Entry 2JJ2 (X-ray diffraction, 2.40 A resolution); this record covers chains C and D of the 7 polymer chains in the assembly.

Chain C:
Name: ATP synthase subunit alpha heart isoform
Organism: Bos taurus
Notes: EC 3.6.1.34
Reference sequence: P19483 (ATPA_BOVIN); residues 2-510 here correspond to UniProt positions 45-553 (UniProt number = residue number + 43)
Sequence (510 residues; row label = number of the first residue in the row):
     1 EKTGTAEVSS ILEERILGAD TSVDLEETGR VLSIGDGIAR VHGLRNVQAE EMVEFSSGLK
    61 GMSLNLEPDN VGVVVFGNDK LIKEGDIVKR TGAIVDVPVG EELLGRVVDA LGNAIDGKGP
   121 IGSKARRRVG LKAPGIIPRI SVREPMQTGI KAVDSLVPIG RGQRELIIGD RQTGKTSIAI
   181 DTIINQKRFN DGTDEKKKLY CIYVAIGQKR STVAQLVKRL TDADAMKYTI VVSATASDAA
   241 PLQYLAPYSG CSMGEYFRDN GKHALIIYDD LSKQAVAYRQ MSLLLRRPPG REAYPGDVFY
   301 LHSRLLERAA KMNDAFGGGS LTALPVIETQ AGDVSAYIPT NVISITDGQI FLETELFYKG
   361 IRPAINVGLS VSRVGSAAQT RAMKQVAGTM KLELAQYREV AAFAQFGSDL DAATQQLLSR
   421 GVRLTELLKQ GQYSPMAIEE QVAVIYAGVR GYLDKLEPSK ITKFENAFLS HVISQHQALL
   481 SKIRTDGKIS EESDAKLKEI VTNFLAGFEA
Not modelled in the structure: 1-15
Ion coordination: Mg2+: Thr176 (together with AMP-PNP)
Residues lining bound ligands:
  - ADP (adenosine-5'-diphosphate): Val371, Ser372, Arg373
  - AMP-PNP (ANP; phosphoaminophosphonic acid-adenylate ester): Asp170, Arg171, Gln172, Thr173, Gly174, Lys175, Thr176, Ser177, Glu328, Phe357, Arg362, Pro363, Gln430, Gly431, Gln432
Swiss-Prot annotation at these positions:
  - binding site (ATP): Gln172, Gly174, Lys175, Thr176, Ser177, Gln430, Gln432
  - binding site (Mg(2+)): Thr176, Asp269
  - site: Ser370 (Required for activity)
  - modified residue: Ser10 (Phosphoserine), Ser22 (Phosphoserine), Ser33 (Phosphoserine), Ser63 (Phosphoserine), Lys80 (N6-acetyllysine), Lys83 (N6-acetyllysine), Lys89 (N6-acetyllysine), Thr91 (Phosphothreonine), Lys118 (N6-acetyllysine), Ser123 (Phosphoserine), Lys124 (N6-acetyllysine), Ser141 (Phosphoserine), Arg161 (Omega-N-methylarginine), Lys187 (N6-acetyllysine), Lys196 (N6-acetyllysine), Lys197 (N6-acetyllysine), Lys218 (N6-acetyllysine), Lys262 (N6-acetyllysine), Lys384 (N6-acetyllysine), Lys391 (N6-acetyllysine) and 5 more in UniProt
  - glycosylation: Ser33 (O-linked (GlcNAc) serine)

Chain D:
Name: ATP synthase subunit beta
Organism: Bos taurus
Notes: EC 3.6.1.34
Reference sequence: P00829 (ATPB_BOVIN); residues -3 to 478 here correspond to UniProt positions 47-528 (UniProt number = residue number + 50)
Sequence (482 residues; numbered -3 to 478; the number before each row is that of its first residue; numbers below 1 keep their minus sign (Ala-3 is residue -3)):
    -3 AAQASPSPKA GATTGRIVAV IGAVVDVQFD EGLPPILNAL EVQGRETRLV LEVAQHLGES
    57 TVRTIAMDGT EGLVRGQKVL DSGAPIRIPV GPETLGRIMN VIGEPIDERG PIKTKQFAAI
   117 HAEAPEFVEM SVEQEILVTG IKVVDLLAPY AKGGKIGLFG GAGVGKTVLI MELINNVAKA
   177 HGGYSVFAGV GERTREGNDL YHEMIESGVI NLKDATSKVA LVYGQMNEPP GARARVALTG
   237 LTVAEYFRDQ EGQDVLLFID NIFRFTQAGS EVSALLGRIP SAVGYQPTLA TDMGTMQERI
   297 TTTKKGSITS VQAIYVPADD LTDPAPATTF AHLDATTVLS RAIAELGIYP AVDPLDSTSR
   357 IMDPNIVGSE HYDVARGVQK ILQDYKSLQD IIAILGMDEL SEEDKLTVSR ARKIQRFLSQ
   417 PFQVAEVFTG HLGKLVPLKE TIKGFQQILA GEYDHLPEQA FYMVGPIEEA VAKADKLAEE
   477 HS
Not modelled in the structure: -3 to 8, 476-478
Ion coordination: Mg2+: Thr163 (together with ADP)
Residues lining bound ligands:
  - ADP (adenosine-5'-diphosphate): Gly157, Ala158, Gly159, Val160, Gly161, Lys162, Thr163, Val164, Tyr345, Pro346, Phe418, Ala421, Phe424, Thr425
  - AMP-PNP (ANP; phosphoaminophosphonic acid-adenylate ester): Ser355, Tyr368, Arg372
Swiss-Prot annotation at these positions:
  - binding site (ADP): Gly159, Val160, Gly161, Lys162, Thr163, Val164
  - binding site (ATP): Gly159, Gly161, Lys162, Thr163, Val164, Arg189
  - binding site (phosphate): Gly159, Val160, Gly161, Lys162, Thr163
  - binding site (Mg(2+)): Thr163, Glu188
  - modified residue: Lys74 (N6-acetyllysine), Lys111 (N6-acetyllysine), Lys148 (N6-acetyllysine), Lys209 (N6-acetyllysine), Lys214 (N6-acetyllysine), Thr262 (Phosphothreonine), Ser365 (Phosphoserine), Lys376 (N6-acetyllysine), Ser383 (Phosphoserine), Lys430 (N6-acetyllysine), Lys435 (N6-acetyllysine), Lys472 (N6-acetyllysine)
  - glycosylation: Ser56 (O-linked (GlcNAc) serine)

Interface between chain C and chain D:
Contacting residue pairs (125; chain C residue first):
  Gly43(C) - Arg71(D)  hydrogen bond (backbone-side chain)
  Leu44(C) - Arg71(D)  hydrogen bond (backbone-side chain)
  Arg45(C) - Val70(D)
  Arg45(C) - Arg71(D)
  Asn46(C) - Val70(D)
  Val47(C) - Leu69(D)
  Val47(C) - Val70(D)
  Gln48(C) - Gly68(D)  hydrogen bond (side chain-backbone)
  Gln48(C) - Leu69(D)
  Gln48(C) - Val70(D)
  Ala49(C) - Thr66(D)
  Ala49(C) - Glu67(D)
  Ala49(C) - Gly68(D)  hydrogen bond (backbone-backbone)
  Ala49(C) - Leu69(D)  hydrogen bond (backbone-backbone)
  Glu50(C) - Glu67(D)
  Leu64(C) - Val16(D)
  Asn65(C) - Val16(D)
  Asn65(C) - Ile17(D)
  Leu66(C) - Ala15(D)
  Leu66(C) - Val16(D)  hydrogen bond (backbone-backbone)
  Leu66(C) - Leu69(D)
  Leu66(C) - Arg71(D)
  Glu67(C) - Val14(D)
  Glu67(C) - Arg71(D)  hydrogen bond (backbone-side chain)
  Pro68(C) - Val14(D)
  Asn70(C) - Arg71(D)  hydrogen bond (backbone-side chain)
  Val71(C) - Arg71(D)
  Ile94(C) - Gly68(D)
  Lys132(C) - Asp64(D)  salt bridge
  Lys132(C) - Asn223(D)
  Lys132(C) - Glu224(D)  salt bridge
  Ala133(C) - Asn223(D)  hydrogen bond (backbone-side chain)
  Pro134(C) - Thr190(D)
  Gly135(C) - Thr190(D)
  Ile136(C) - Ile94(D)  hydrophobic
  Ile136(C) - Thr190(D)
  Ile136(C) - Asn194(D)
  Ile136(C) - Tyr219(D)  hydrophobic
  Ile137(C) - Ile102(D)
  Ile137(C) - Asp103(D)
  Ile137(C) - Glu104(D)
  Ile137(C) - Tyr197(D)  hydrophobic
  Arg139(C) - Thr190(D)
  Arg139(C) - Asn194(D)
  Ile140(C) - Asn194(D)
  Ser141(C) - Asn194(D)
  Ser141(C) - Asp195(D)  hydrogen bond
  Arg164(C) - Arg189(D)
  Arg287(C) - Ile17(D)
  Pro288(C) - Ala270(D)  hydrophobic
  Arg291(C) - Val279(D)
  Arg291(C) - Asp319(D)  salt bridge
  Gly296(C) - Glu267(D)
  Asp297(C) - Glu267(D)
  Phe299(C) - Met222(D)  hydrophobic
  Phe299(C) - Arg260(D)
  Phe299(C) - Gln263(D)
  Tyr300(C) - Asn223(D)
  Tyr300(C) - Glu224(D)
  Tyr300(C) - Pro225(D)
  Tyr300(C) - Arg229(D)
  Tyr300(C) - Glu267(D)
  Ser303(C) - Met222(D)  hydrogen bond (side chain-backbone)
  Arg304(C) - Met222(D)
  Glu307(C) - Glu188(D)
  Glu307(C) - Arg189(D)
  Glu307(C) - Thr190(D)  hydrogen bond
  Glu307(C) - Met222(D)
  Glu307(C) - Asn223(D)
  Ser335(C) - Ala314(D)
  Ser335(C) - Asp315(D)  hydrogen bond
  Thr340(C) - Tyr311(D)  hydrogen bond (backbone-side chain)
  Thr340(C) - Ala314(D)  hydrogen bond (side chain-backbone)
  Ile343(C) - Ala158(D)  hydrophobic
  Ile343(C) - Arg189(D)
  Ser344(C) - Ala158(D)
  Ser344(C) - Arg189(D)  hydrogen bond (backbone-side chain)
  Ser344(C) - Met222(D)
  Ser344(C) - Arg260(D)  hydrogen bond
  Ser344(C) - Tyr311(D)
  Ile345(C) - Arg189(D)  hydrogen bond (backbone-side chain)
  Ile345(C) - Met222(D)  hydrophobic
  Thr346(C) - Arg189(D)  hydrogen bond (backbone-side chain)
  Asp347(C) - Arg189(D)  salt bridge
  Asp347(C) - Arg191(D)  salt bridge
  Gly368(C) - Glu341(D)
  Leu369(C) - Arg337(D)
  Leu369(C) - Glu341(D)
  Ser372(C) - Phe424(D)
  Arg373(C) - Gly159(D)
  Arg373(C) - Arg189(D)
  Arg373(C) - Phe424(D)
  Val374(C) - Phe424(D)
  Gly375(C) - Val423(D)
  Gly375(C) - Phe424(D)
  Ser376(C) - Val423(D)  hydrogen bond (backbone-backbone)
  Gly388(C) - Thr425(D)
  Gly388(C) - Gly426(D)
  Thr389(C) - Thr425(D)
  Thr389(C) - His427(D)
  Leu392(C) - Gly343(D)
  Leu392(C) - Tyr345(D)  hydrophobic
  Leu392(C) - Thr425(D)
  Leu392(C) - Tyr458(D)
  Ala395(C) - Glu341(D)
  Ala395(C) - Leu342(D)
  Ala395(C) - Gly343(D)
  Gln396(C) - Leu342(D)  hydrogen bond (side chain-backbone)
  Gln396(C) - Ile344(D)
  Gln396(C) - Arg412(D)  hydrogen bond
  Gln396(C) - Gln455(D)  hydrogen bond
  Gln396(C) - Tyr458(D)
  Glu399(C) - Leu342(D)
  Glu399(C) - Arg408(D)  salt bridge
  Glu399(C) - Arg412(D)  salt bridge
  Val400(C) - Arg408(D)
  Val400(C) - Arg412(D)
  Phe403(C) - Arg408(D)
  Phe406(C) - Ile388(D)
  Phe406(C) - Ala389(D)
  Phe406(C) - Met393(D)  hydrophobic
  Ser408(C) - Asp394(D)
  Asp411(C) - Pro453(D)
  Ala413(C) - Pro453(D)  hydrophobic
  Leu417(C) - Gln455(D)
Other interface residues (no listed pair), chain C (70 interface residues in all): Val142, Ala336, Tyr337, Asn341, Val371, Ala377, Thr414
Other interface residues (no listed pair), chain D (71 interface residues in all): Gly18, Gly187, Gly193, His198, Pro226, Ser266, Gly280, Pro313, Tyr381, Val404, Glu454, Met459

Summary:
70 residues of chain C face 71 of chain D across their interface; the contacts include 23 hydrogen bonds and 7
salt bridges. Polar pairs include Lys132(C)-Asp64(D), Lys132(C)-Glu224(D) and Arg291(C)-Asp319(D). ADP is
bound between chain C and chain D. Bound to chain C: AMP-PNP.
Here chain C is ATP synthase subunit alpha heart isoform and chain D is ATP synthase subunit beta, both from
Bos taurus. Entry 2JJ2 (The Structure of F1-ATPase inhibited by quercetin) was determined by X-ray diffraction
together with 2JIZ and 2JJ1 from the same study.
